PDB entry 4Y69 | X-ray diffraction, 2.90 A resolution | chains Z and a of the 30 polymer chains in the assembly

Chain Z:
Molecule: Proteasome subunit beta type-6
From: Saccharomyces cerevisiae (strain ATCC 204508 / S288c)
Notes: EC 3.4.25.1
UniProt: P23724 (PSB6_YEAST); residues 1-222 here correspond to UniProt positions 20-241 (UniProt number = residue number + 19)
Sequence (222 residues; row label = number of the first residue in the row):
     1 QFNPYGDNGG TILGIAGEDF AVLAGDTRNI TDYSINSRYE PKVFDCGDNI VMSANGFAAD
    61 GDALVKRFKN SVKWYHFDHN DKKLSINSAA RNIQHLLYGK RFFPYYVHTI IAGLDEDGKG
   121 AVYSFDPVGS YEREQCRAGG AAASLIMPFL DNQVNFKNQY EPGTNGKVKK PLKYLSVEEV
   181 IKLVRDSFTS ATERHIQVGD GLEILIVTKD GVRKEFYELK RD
Ion coordination: Mg2+: Thr192, His195, Val198

Chain a:
Molecule: Proteasome subunit beta type-7
From: Saccharomyces cerevisiae (strain ATCC 204508 / S288c)
Notes: EC 3.4.25.1
UniProt: P30657 (PSB7_YEAST); residues -12 to 233 here correspond to UniProt positions 21-266 (UniProt number = residue number + 33)
Sequence (246 residues; row label = number of the first residue in the row; numbers below 1 keep their minus sign (Thr-12 is residue -12)):
   -12 TQIANAGASP MVNTQQPIVT GTSVISMKYD NGVIIAADNL GSYGSLLRFN GVERLIPVGD
    48 NTVVGISGDI SDMQHIERLL KDLVTENAYD NPLADAEEAL EPSYIFEYLA TVMYQRRSKM
   108 NPLWNAIIVA GVQSNGDQFL RYVNLLGVTY SSPTLATGFG AHMANPLLRK VVDRESDIPK
   168 TTVQVAEEAI VNAMRVLYYR DARSSRNFSL AIIDKNTGLT FKKNLQVENM KWDFAKDIKG
   228 YGTQKI
Unresolved in the structure: -12 to 0

Interface between chain Z and chain a:
Contacting residue pairs (41):
  Gln1(Z) - Thr1(a)  hydrogen bond
  Phe2(Z) - Thr1(a)
  Phe2(Z) - Arg104(a)
  Phe2(Z) - Met107(a)
  Phe2(Z) - Pro109(a)  hydrophobic
  Phe2(Z) - Trp111(a)  hydrophobic
  Phe2(Z) - Leu132(a)  hydrophobic
  Phe2(Z) - Leu133(a)  hydrophobic
  Asn3(Z) - Leu133(a)
  Pro4(Z) - Arg104(a)  hydrogen bond (backbone-side chain)
  Pro4(Z) - Met107(a)  hydrophobic
  Pro4(Z) - Leu133(a)
  Tyr5(Z) - Arg104(a)
  Asn8(Z) - Val135(a)
  Asn29(Z) - Tyr137(a)
  Ser34(Z) - His149(a)  hydrogen bond
  Ile35(Z) - Arg156(a)  hydrogen bond (backbone-side chain)
  Asn36(Z) - Tyr137(a)  hydrogen bond
  Asn36(Z) - Ser139(a)
  Asn36(Z) - Arg156(a)
  Ser37(Z) - Ser138(a)  hydrogen bond (side chain-backbone)
  Glu40(Z) - Arg128(a)  salt bridge
  Glu40(Z) - Tyr137(a)
  Glu40(Z) - Ser138(a)  hydrogen bond (side chain-backbone)
  Phe57(Z) - Arg104(a)
  Phe57(Z) - Leu133(a)
  Phe57(Z) - Val135(a)  hydrophobic
  Ala59(Z) - Tyr101(a)
  Ala59(Z) - Leu133(a)
  Ala59(Z) - Gly134(a)
  Ala59(Z) - Val135(a)
  Asp60(Z) - Tyr101(a)  hydrogen bond
  Asp60(Z) - Arg104(a)  salt bridge
  Asp62(Z) - Thr136(a)  hydrogen bond
  Ala63(Z) - Tyr101(a)
  Lys66(Z) - Glu94(a)  salt bridge
  Phe103(Z) - Ser105(a)
  Tyr105(Z) - Tyr101(a)
  Glu218(Z) - Arg161(a)  salt bridge
  Arg221(Z) - Asp160(a)  salt bridge
  Arg221(Z) - Arg161(a)
Also at the interface, not in a pair above, chain Z (26 interface residues in all): Gly6, Arg38, Tyr39, Lys100
Also at the interface, not in a pair above, chain a (22 interface residues in all): Leu142

Overview:
26 residues of chain Z and 22 residues of chain a are in contact, with 9 hydrogen bonds and 5 salt bridges.
Among the polar pairs are Glu40(Z)-Arg128(a), Asp60(Z)-Arg104(a) and Lys66(Z)-Glu94(a). The Mg2+ site is built
by Thr192(Z), His195(Z) and Val198(Z).
Here chain Z is Proteasome subunit beta type-6 and chain a is Proteasome subunit beta type-7, both from
Saccharomyces cerevisiae (strain ATCC 204508 / S288c). Entry 4Y69 (Yeast 20S proteasome in complex with
Ac-PAD-ep) was determined by X-ray diffraction, deposited together with 4Y6A, 4Y6V, 4Y6Z, 4Y70, 4Y74, 4Y75 and
34 further entries.
